Entry 4IN3 (X-ray diffraction, 2.94 A resolution); this record covers chains A and B of the 4 polymer chains in the assembly.

== Chain A ==
Molecule: Chitin biosynthesis protein CHS5
From: Saccharomyces cerevisiae
UniProt: Q12114 (CHS5_YEAST); residues 1-77 here = UniProt positions 1-77
Sequence (82 residues; row label = number of the first residue in the row; numbers below 1 keep their minus sign (Met-4 is residue -4)):
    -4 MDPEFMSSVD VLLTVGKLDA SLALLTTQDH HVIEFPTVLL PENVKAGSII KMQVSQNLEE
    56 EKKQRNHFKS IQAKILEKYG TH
Not modelled in the structure: -4, 77
Differences from the reference sequence: expression tag (-4 to 0)

== Chain B ==
Molecule: Protein BCH1
From: Saccharomyces cerevisiae
UniProt: Q05029 (BCH1_YEAST); residues 1-724 here = UniProt positions 1-724
Sequence (739 residues; each row starts with the number of its first residue):
     1 MLSQTSIPEV KEDVIGYALH QRRARVGQFQ DLGPPDLITL IKSLPSSSST TTATASANDN
    61 GATSNINGQD PTTIVTELHS HDKLKGQIGT FFYCMGIDTS DPTSITIFAK KITDLFLDTP
   121 QIWFGKKKHF HVSKISISSW NAFRKYDVNI IVHIPGTVQT YIINSDGEQS QLPSVAEASS
   181 GRNSQDLNVN MIWAETFMSG IVRDIMIMKD NRADGESQNL VETLIFNPFT SGELEDVANN
   241 FIKLFPLVYE KGVYLDAPTH VLNPSLTNNY LVETLVEIVR LTKSLEACRK MLKKLIEIHP
   301 EAVIILIRVY FACDLEIDAV DLINEQLNSP SSFLADDSKT SHIQLIFKSE LLSIQSEFLL
   361 DVKRDYKLAK EVAMEAVNCA PNEFKTWYLL TRIYIKLNDM SNALLSLNAC PMSQVKEKYV
   421 LRRIAPITSD ENLHLPLPLD ASIEEISSLN PMDVQLEQKS ADPNLVNLSA SSLKSTFQLA
   481 YKLLTEIVQI TGWEQLLKYR SKIFVMEDEY QGSTSSIDEA EVRGNDISKM RSKRLCERWL
   541 DNLFMLLYED LKTYTDWQSE QLYFDAQNSK YHKLTVEWEL FGLCAKRLGH LPEAAKAFQI
   601 GLSQRFSPVC AKNLLQFYID EHKRIRRDSV SANSELTSSQ ILSSINDIDS SIIDLVVKIC
   661 CWNHRWYIEF SIILIDALSV AVQDMGITKV HNEIASRFSD PVAQLIDDNI LNFLKNFTND
   721 TFDNGTENLY FQGHHHHHH
Not modelled in the structure: 1, 40-90, 117-134, 153-157, 174-186, 428-431, 441-449, 506-531, 568-571, 632-633, 723-739
Differences from the reference sequence: expression tag (725-739)
Swiss-Prot annotation at these positions:
  - region: Leu711 to Asn724 (CHS5-binding)

== Interface between chain A and chain B ==
Residue-residue contacts (28; chain A residue first):
  Ala15(A) - Leu535(B)  hydrophobic
  Ser16(A) - Leu535(B)
  Ser16(A) - Glu537(B)
  Val33(A) - Ser532(B)
  Val33(A) - Lys533(B)
  Gln59(A) - Glu375(B)
  His62(A) - Glu371(B)  salt bridge
  Phe63(A) - Leu352(B)  hydrophobic
  Phe63(A) - Glu375(B)
  Ile66(A) - Leu368(B)  hydrophobic
  Ile66(A) - Glu371(B)
  Gln67(A) - Asn324(B)
  Gln67(A) - Asn328(B)
  Gln67(A) - Leu352(B)
  Gln67(A) - Gln355(B)  hydrogen bond
  Ile70(A) - Leu359(B)  hydrophobic
  Ile70(A) - Leu368(B)  hydrophobic
  Ile70(A) - Val372(B)  hydrophobic
  Leu71(A) - Asp321(B)
  Leu71(A) - Asn324(B)
  Lys73(A) - Asp365(B)  salt bridge
  Tyr74(A) - Val320(B)
  Tyr74(A) - Leu359(B)  hydrophobic
  Tyr74(A) - Lys363(B)
  Tyr74(A) - Asp365(B)  hydrogen bond
  Gly75(A) - Ile317(B)
  Gly75(A) - Asp321(B)
  Thr76(A) - Asp321(B)  hydrogen bond (backbone-side chain)
Also at the interface, not in a pair above, chain A (16 interface residues in all): Asp14, Lys69
Also at the interface, not in a pair above, chain B (19 interface residues in all): Leu327

== Overview ==
Chain A and chain B form an interface of 16 and 19 residues respectively; the contacts include 3 hydrogen
bonds and 2 salt bridges. Polar contacts include His62(A)-Glu371(B), Lys73(A)-Asp365(B) and
Gln67(A)-Gln355(B).
Chain A is Chitin biosynthesis protein CHS5 and chain B is Protein BCH1, both from Saccharomyces cerevisiae;
the structure, Crystal Structure of the Chs5-Bch1 Exomer Cargo Adaptor Complex, was determined by X-ray
diffraction.
